PDB entry 6GXT | X-ray diffraction, 1.95 A resolution | chains A and B

== Chain A (and B) ==
Molecule: Fluoroacetate dehalogenase
From: Rhodopseudomonas palustris CGA009
Notes: EC 3.8.1.3; chain B of this document is another copy of the same molecule, construct and numbering; everything in this record applies to it too
UniProtKB: Q6NAM1 (DEHA_RHOPA); residues 1-302 here = UniProt positions 1-302
Sequence (306 residues; numbered -1 to 304; the number before each row is that of its first residue; numbers below 1 keep their minus sign (Gly-1 is residue -1)):
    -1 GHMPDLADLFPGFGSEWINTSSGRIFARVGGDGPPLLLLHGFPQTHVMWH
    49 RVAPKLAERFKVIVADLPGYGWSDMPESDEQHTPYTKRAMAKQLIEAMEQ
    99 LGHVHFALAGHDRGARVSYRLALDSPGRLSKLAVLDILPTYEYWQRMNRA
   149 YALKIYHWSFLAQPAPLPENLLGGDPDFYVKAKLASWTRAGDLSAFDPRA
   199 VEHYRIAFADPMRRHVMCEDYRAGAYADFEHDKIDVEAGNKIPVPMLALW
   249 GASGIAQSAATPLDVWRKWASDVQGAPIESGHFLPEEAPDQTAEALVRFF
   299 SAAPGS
Disordered / not traced: -1 to 3, 302-304 (chain B: -1 to 2, 300-304)
Construct notes: expression tag (-1 to 0, 303-304)
Residues lining bound ligands: fluoroacetic acid (FAH): Asp110, Arg111, Arg114, Asp134, Ile135, Tyr141, His155, Trp156, Tyr219, Ile253, His280
Swiss-Prot annotation at these positions:
  - active site: Asp110 (Nucleophile), His280 (Proton acceptor)
  - binding site (fluoroacetate): Arg111, Arg114, His155, Trp156, Tyr219
  - site: Asp134 (Important for enzyme activity)
  - mutagenesis: Phe40 (F40A: Reduced catalytic rate. Minor effect on substrate affinity), Asp110 (D110N: Loss of enzyme activity), His155 (H155N: Reduced catalytic rate with fluoroacetate, but increased catalytic rate with chloroacetate. Minor effect on substrate affinity), Trp156 (W156H: Reduced catalytic rate. Reduced substrate affinity), Trp185 (W185F: Reduced catalytic rate. Minor effect on substrate affinity), Tyr219 (Y219F: Reduced catalytic rate. Minor effect on substrate affinity), His280 (H280N: Abolishes hydrolysis of covalent reaction intermediate)

== How chain A and chain B interact ==
Contacting residue pairs (46):
  Trp142(A) - Arg147(B)
  Trp142(A) - Leu151(B)  hydrophobic
  Met145(A) - Met145(B)
  Met145(A) - Asn146(B)  hydrogen bond (backbone-backbone)
  Met145(A) - Ala150(B)  hydrophobic
  Asn146(A) - Met145(B)
  Arg147(A) - Trp142(B)
  Arg147(A) - Met145(B)
  Arg147(A) - Ala223(B)  hydrogen bond (side chain-backbone)
  Arg147(A) - Tyr224(B)
  Arg147(A) - Phe227(B)
  Ala150(A) - Met145(B)  hydrophobic
  Ala150(A) - Ser157(B)
  Leu151(A) - Ala160(B)  hydrophobic
  Leu151(A) - Gln161(B)  hydrogen bond (backbone-side chain)
  Leu151(A) - Tyr224(B)
  Tyr154(A) - Ser157(B)
  Tyr154(A) - Phe158(B)  hydrophobic
  Tyr154(A) - Gln161(B)
  Tyr154(A) - Leu165(B)
  Ser157(A) - Ala150(B)  hydrogen bond (side chain-backbone)
  Ser157(A) - Tyr154(B)
  Phe158(A) - Tyr154(B)  hydrophobic
  Phe158(A) - Phe158(B)  hydrophobic
  Phe158(A) - Leu169(B)  hydrophobic
  Ala160(A) - Leu151(B)  hydrophobic
  Gln161(A) - Leu151(B)  hydrogen bond (side chain-backbone)
  Gln161(A) - Tyr154(B)
  Leu165(A) - Tyr154(B)
  Leu165(A) - Phe176(B)  hydrophobic
  Leu165(A) - Lys181(B)
  Asn168(A) - Asp173(B)
  Asn168(A) - Phe176(B)
  Leu169(A) - Leu169(B)
  Leu169(A) - Tyr177(B)  hydrophobic
  Gly172(A) - Gly172(B)
  Phe176(A) - Leu165(B)  hydrophobic
  Phe176(A) - Asn168(B)
  Phe176(A) - Leu169(B)  hydrophobic
  Tyr177(A) - Leu169(B)  hydrophobic
  Lys181(A) - Leu165(B)
  Ala223(A) - Arg147(B)  hydrogen bond (backbone-side chain)
  Ala223(A) - Leu151(B)  hydrophobic
  Tyr224(A) - Arg147(B)
  Tyr224(A) - Leu151(B)
  Phe227(A) - Arg147(B)
Other interface residues (no listed pair), chain A (24 interface residues in all): Pro164, Ala180, Glu228
Other interface residues (no listed pair), chain B (26 interface residues in all): Pro164, Leu170, Ala180, Glu228

== Summary ==
24 residues of chain A face 26 of chain B across their interface, with 6 hydrogen bonds. Polar contacts
include Arg147(A)-Ala223(B), Leu151(A)-Gln161(B) and Ser157(A)-Ala150(B). Ligands of chain A: fluoroacetic
acid.
Both chains are Fluoroacetate dehalogenase (Rhodopseudomonas palustris CGA009). Entry 6GXT (The hit-and-return
system enables efficient time-resolved serial synchrotron crystallography: FAcD2052MS after reaction
initiation) was determined by X-ray diffraction, deposited together with 6FSX, 6GXD, 6GXF, 6GXH and 6GXL.
